Entry 6RJ4 (X-ray diffraction, 1.90 A resolution); this record covers chains B and F of the 6 polymer chains in the assembly.

== Chain B (and F) ==
Protein: Molybdenum storage protein subunit beta
From: Azotobacter vinelandii (strain DJ / ATCC BAA-1303)
Notes: chain F of this document is another copy of the same molecule, construct and numbering; everything in this record applies to it too
UniProtKB: P84253 (MOSB_AZOVD); residue numbers follow UniProt; this construct covers 2-270
Chain sequence (269 residues; each row starts with the number of its first residue):
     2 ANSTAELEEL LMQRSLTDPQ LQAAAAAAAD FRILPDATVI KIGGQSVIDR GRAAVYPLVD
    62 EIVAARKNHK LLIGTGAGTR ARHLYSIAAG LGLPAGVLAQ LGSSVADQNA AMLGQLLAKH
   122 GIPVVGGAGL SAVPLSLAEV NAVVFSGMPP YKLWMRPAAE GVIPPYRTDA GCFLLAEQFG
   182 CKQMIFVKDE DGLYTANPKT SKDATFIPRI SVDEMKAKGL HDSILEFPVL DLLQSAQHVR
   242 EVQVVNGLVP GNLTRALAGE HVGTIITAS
Bound ions: Na+: Gly115, Ile123
Ligand contacts: ADP (adenosine-5'-diphosphate): Lys42, Gly44, Gly45, Gln46, Ser47, Val188, Lys189, Gly193, Leu194, Tyr195, Thr196, Ala197, Asn198, Pro199, Lys200, Leu221, Ser224, Ile225

== How chain B and chain F interact ==
Pairs across the interface (18; chain B residue first):
  Ala30(B) with Arg53(F)
  Phe32(B) with Tyr57(F); Gln116(F); Leu117(F), hydrophobic
  Ile34(B) with Gln116(F); Ala119(F), hydrophobic; Lys120(F)
  Leu35(B) with Lys120(F)
  Pro135(B) with Ala119(F); Gly122(F); Ile123(F)
  Leu136(B) with Gly122(F); Leu136(F), hydrophobic; Ser137(F); Val141(F), hydrophobic
  Ala139(B) with Gly122(F)
  Glu140(B) with Glu140(F); Val141(F)
Other interface residues (no listed pair), chain B (10 interface residues in all): Pro36, Ser132
Other interface residues (no listed pair), chain F (14 interface residues in all): Pro124, Val125

== Overview ==
10 residues of chain B and 14 residues of chain F are in contact. Bound to chain B: ADP. The Na+ site is built
by Gly115(B) and Ile123(B).
Both chains are Molybdenum storage protein subunit beta (Azotobacter vinelandii (strain DJ / ATCC BAA-1303)).
Entry 6RJ4 (Molybdenum storage protein - P6422, ADP) was determined by X-ray diffraction together with 6RIS,
6RKD and 6RKE from the same study.
